PDB entry 7WF3 | electron microscopy, 3.40 A resolution | chains G and I of the 12 polymer chains in the assembly

[Chain G (and I)]
Molecule: Voltage-gated potassium channel subunit beta-2
From: Homo sapiens
Notes: EC 1.1.1.-; chain I of this document is another copy of the same molecule, construct and numbering; everything in this record applies to it too
UniProtKB: Q13303 (KCAB2_HUMAN); residue numbers follow UniProt; this construct covers 34-361
Amino-acid sequence (328 residues; each row starts with the number of its first residue):
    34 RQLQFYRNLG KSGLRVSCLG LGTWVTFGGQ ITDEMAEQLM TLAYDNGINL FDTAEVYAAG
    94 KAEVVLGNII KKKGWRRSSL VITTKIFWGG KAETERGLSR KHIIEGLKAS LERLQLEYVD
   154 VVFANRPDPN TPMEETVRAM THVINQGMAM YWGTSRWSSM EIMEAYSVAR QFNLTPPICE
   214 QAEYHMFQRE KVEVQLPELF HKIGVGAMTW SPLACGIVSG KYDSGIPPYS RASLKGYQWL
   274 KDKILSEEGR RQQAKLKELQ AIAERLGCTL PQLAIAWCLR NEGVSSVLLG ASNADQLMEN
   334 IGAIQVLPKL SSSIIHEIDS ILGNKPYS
Ligand contacts: NADP (NAP; NADP nicotinamide-adenine-dinucleotide phosphate): Gly-55, Thr-56, Trp-57, Gln-63, Asp-85, Tyr-90, Lys-118, Asn-158, Ser-188, Arg-189, Gln-214, Trp-243, Ser-244, Pro-245, Leu-246, Ala-247, Cys-248, Gly-249, Ser-252, Lys-254, Tyr-255, Tyr-262, Ser-263, Arg-264, Pro-304, Leu-321, Leu-322, Gly-323, Ala-324, Ser-325, Gln-329, Glu-332, Asn-333

[Chain G / chain I interface]
Residue-residue contacts (32):
  Tyr-39(G) with Glu-126(I)
  Asn-41(G) with Asn-163(I)
  Lys-44(G) with Pro-165(I)
  Ser-45(G) with Asn-163(I); Glu-168(I)
  Gly-46(G) with Ser-132(I); Asn-163(I); Glu-168(I), hydrogen bond (backbone-side chain)
  Arg-48(G) with Glu-126(I), salt bridge; Thr-127(I); Asn-163(I)
  Arg-109(G) with Glu-128(I), salt bridge
  Arg-110(G) with Lys-134(I)
  Ser-111(G) with Thr-127(I), hydrogen bond (backbone-side chain); Glu-128(I), hydrogen bond; Lys-134(I); Glu-138(I)
  Ser-112(G) with Ala-125(I); Thr-127(I)
  Leu-113(G) with Lys-134(I), hydrogen bond (backbone-side chain)
  Tyr-151(G) with Glu-138(I), hydrogen bond
  Asp-153(G) with Lys-134(I), salt bridge
  Ile-177(G) with Arg-133(I)
  Asn-178(G) with His-175(I)
  Met-183(G) with Arg-133(I); Ile-137(I), hydrophobic
  Tyr-184(G) with Arg-133(I); Glu-168(I), hydrogen bond
  Arg-203(G) with Glu-167(I), salt bridge; Phe-205(I)
  Asn-206(G) with Arg-171(I), hydrogen bond; Phe-205(I), hydrogen bond (side chain-backbone)
Also at the interface, not in a pair above, chain G (23 interface residues in all): Leu-47, Asn-82, Val-114, Leu-207
Also at the interface, not in a pair above, chain I (18 interface residues in all): Thr-164, Gln-179

[Summary]
Chain G and chain I form an interface of 23 and 18 residues respectively, with 8 hydrogen bonds and 4 salt
bridges. Among the polar pairs are Arg-48(G)/Glu-126(I), Arg-109(G)/Glu-128(I) and Asp-153(G)/Lys-134(I).
Chain G binds NADP.
Chain G and chain I are both Voltage-gated potassium channel subunit beta-2 (Homo sapiens); the structure,
Composite map of human Kv1.3 channel in apo state with beta subunits, was determined by electron microscopy
together with 7WF4 from the same study.
